4KUP - chain A; structure by X-ray diffraction, 1.31 A resolution.

Chain A:
Molecule: Endothiapepsin
Source organism: Cryphonectria parasitica
Notes: EC 3.4.23.22
UniProtKB: P11838 (CARP_CRYPA); residues 1-330 here correspond to UniProt positions 90-419 (UniProt number = residue number + 89)
Amino-acid sequence (330 residues; row label = number of the first residue in the row):
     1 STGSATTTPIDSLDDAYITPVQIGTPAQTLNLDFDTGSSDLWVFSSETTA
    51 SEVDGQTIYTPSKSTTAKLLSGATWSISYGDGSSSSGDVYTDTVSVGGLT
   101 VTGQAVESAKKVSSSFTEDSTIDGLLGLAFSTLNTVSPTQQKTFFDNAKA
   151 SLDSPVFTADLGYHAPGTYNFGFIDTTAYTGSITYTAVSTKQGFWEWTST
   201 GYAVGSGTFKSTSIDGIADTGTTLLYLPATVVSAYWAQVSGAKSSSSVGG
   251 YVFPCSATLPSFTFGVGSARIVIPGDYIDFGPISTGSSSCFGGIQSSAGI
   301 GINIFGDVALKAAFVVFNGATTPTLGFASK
Disulfides: C255-C290
Residues lining bound ligands:
  - 1TZ ((2S)-2-azanyl-3-(3H-indol-3-yl)-N-[(E)-(2,4,6-trimethylphenyl)methylideneamino]propanamide), molecule 1: I10, D11, D15, A16, D119, I122, T223
  - 1TZ, molecule 2: D33, D35, G37, Y79, G80, D81, S83, F116, D119, I122, L125, D219, G221, T222, Y226, I300, I304
UniProt features mapped onto this chain:
  - active site: D35, S199

Overview:
Bound to chain A: compound 1TZ. UniProt lists active-site residues D35 and S199.
Chain A is Endothiapepsin (Cryphonectria parasitica); the structure, Endothiapepsin in complex with 20mM
acylhydrazone inhibitor, was determined by X-ray diffraction together with 4LBT and 4LHH from the same study.
